PDB entry 1N9F | X-ray diffraction, 1.80 A resolution | chain A

# Chain A
Protein: Myoglobin
From: Physeter catodon
UniProtKB: P02185 (MYG_PHYCA); residues 0-153 here correspond to UniProt positions 1-154 (UniProt number = residue number + 1)
Amino-acid sequence (154 residues; each row starts with the number of its first residue; numbering starts at 0):
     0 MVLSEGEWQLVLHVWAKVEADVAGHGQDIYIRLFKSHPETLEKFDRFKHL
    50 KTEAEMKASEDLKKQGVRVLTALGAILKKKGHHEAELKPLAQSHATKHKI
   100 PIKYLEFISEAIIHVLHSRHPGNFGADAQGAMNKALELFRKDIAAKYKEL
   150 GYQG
Sequence notes: engineered mutation Tyr29 (Leu30 in P02185), Gln64 (His65 in P02185), Arg67 (Thr68 in P02185)
Bound ions: heme Fe: His93 (together with hydroxide ion)
Small-molecule neighbours:
  - heme (HEM): Thr39, Lys42, Phe43, Arg45, Phe46, Gln64, Arg67, Val68, Ala71, Leu72, Leu89, Ser92, His93, His97, Ile99, Tyr103, Leu104, Ile107, Ile111, Phe138
  - hydroxide ion (OH): Tyr29, Phe43, Gln64, Val68

# Overview
Ligands of chain A: hydroxide ion and heme.
Chain A is Myoglobin (Physeter catodon); the structure, Structure of earth-grown oxidized Myoglobin mutant YQR
(ISS6A), was determined by X-ray diffraction together with 1N9H, 1N9I, 1N9X and 1NAZ from the same study.
